Entry 9KOJ (X-ray diffraction, 1.45 A resolution); this record covers chains A and B.

[Chain A (and B)]
Name: Art22
Source organism: Bacillus subtilis
Notes: chain B of this document is another copy of the same molecule, construct and numbering; everything in this record applies to it too
Chain sequence (299 residues; numbered -19 to 279; the number before each row is that of its first residue; numbers below 1 keep their minus sign (Met-19 is residue -19)):
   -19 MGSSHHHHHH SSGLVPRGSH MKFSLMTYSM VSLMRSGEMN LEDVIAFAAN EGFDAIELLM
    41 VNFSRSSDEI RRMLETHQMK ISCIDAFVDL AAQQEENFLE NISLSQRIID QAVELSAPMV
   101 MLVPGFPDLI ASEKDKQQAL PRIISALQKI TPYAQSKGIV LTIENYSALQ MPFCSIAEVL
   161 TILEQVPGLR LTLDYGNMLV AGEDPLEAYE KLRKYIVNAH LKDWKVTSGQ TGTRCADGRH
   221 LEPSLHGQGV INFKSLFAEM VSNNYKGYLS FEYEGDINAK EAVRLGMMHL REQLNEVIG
Disordered / not traced: -19 to 0, 279
Metal / ion sites: Mn2+: Glu144, Asp174, His200, Glu252

[Interface between chain A and chain B]
Contacting residue pairs - 71 pairs, chain A then chain B:
  Val11(A) with Ala111(B)
  Met14(A) with Ala111(B); Ser112(B); Glu113(B), hydrogen bond (backbone-backbone)
  Arg15(A) with Pro107(B), hydrogen bond (side chain-backbone); Ile110(B), hydrogen bond (side chain-backbone); Ser112(B); Glu113(B); Gln150(B)
  Ser16(A) with Glu113(B)
  Leu39(A) with Ala111(B), hydrophobic
  Val41(A) with Gln74(B); Asp108(B); Leu109(B); Asp115(B)
  Asn42(A) with Gln73(B); Gln74(B); Asp115(B), hydrogen bond
  Phe43(A) with Gln73(B), hydrogen bond (backbone-side chain)
  Ser44(A) with Gln73(B); Gln118(B), hydrogen bond
  Phe67(A) with Asp108(B); Leu109(B), hydrophobic
  Gln73(A) with Asn42(B); Phe43(B), hydrogen bond (side chain-backbone); Ser44(B)
  Gln74(A) with Phe43(B); Arg87(B)
  Glu76(A) with Glu80(B); Arg87(B), salt bridge
  Asn77(A) with Glu80(B), hydrogen bond (side chain-backbone); Asn81(B)
  Glu80(A) with Glu76(B); Asn77(B), hydrogen bond (backbone-side chain); Glu80(B)
  Asn81(A) with Asn77(B), hydrogen bond
  Leu84(A) with Gln74(B); Asn77(B)
  Arg87(A) with Glu76(B), salt bridge
  Phe106(A) with Phe106(B), hydrophobic
  Pro107(A) with Arg15(B), hydrogen bond (backbone-side chain)
  Asp108(A) with Val41(B); Phe67(B)
  Leu109(A) with Val41(B); Phe67(B), hydrophobic
  Ile110(A) with Arg15(B), hydrogen bond (backbone-side chain)
  Ala111(A) with Val11(B); Met14(B)
  Ser112(A) with Met14(B); Arg15(B)
  Glu113(A) with Met14(B), hydrogen bond (backbone-backbone); Arg15(B)
  Asp115(A) with Val41(B); Asn42(B), hydrogen bond
  Gln118(A) with Ser44(B), hydrogen bond
  Gln150(A) with Arg15(B)
  Gly209(A) with Glu222(B)
  Gln210(A) with Thr211(B); Glu222(B), hydrogen bond (backbone-side chain); Pro223(B); Gly255(B); Asp256(B), hydrogen bond
  Thr211(A) with Gln210(B); Thr211(B); Gly212(B)
  Glu222(A) with Gly209(B); Gln210(B), hydrogen bond
  Pro223(A) with Gln210(B), hydrogen bond (backbone-side chain)
  Gly255(A) with Gln210(B)
  Asp256(A) with Gln210(B), hydrogen bond (backbone-side chain); His220(B), salt bridge
Interface residues without a listed pair, chain A (40 interface residues in all): Gly17, Tyr146, Gly212, His220
Interface residues without a listed pair, chain B (39 interface residues in all): Gly17, Leu39, Leu84, Tyr146

[Overview]
40 residues of chain A face 39 of chain B across their interface, with 20 hydrogen bonds and 3 salt bridges.
Among the polar pairs are Glu76(A)-Arg87(B), Asp256(A)-His220(B) and Arg15(A)-Pro107(B). Glu144(A), Asp174(A),
His200(A) and Glu252(A) coordinate Mn2+.
Both chains are Art22 (Bacillus subtilis). Entry 9KOJ (Crystal structure of the isomerase Art22) was
determined by X-ray diffraction, deposited together with 8Z1I.
